Entry 6XL5 (electron microscopy, 2.50 A resolution); this record covers chains C and T of the 10 polymer chains in the assembly.

# Chain C
Molecule: DNA-directed RNA polymerase subunit beta
Organism: Escherichia coli O157:H7
Notes: EC 2.7.7.6
UniProt: B7MIX3 (RPOB_ECO45); residues 1-1342 here = UniProt positions 1-1342
Sequence (1342 residues; numbered 1 to 1342; the number before each row is that of its first residue):
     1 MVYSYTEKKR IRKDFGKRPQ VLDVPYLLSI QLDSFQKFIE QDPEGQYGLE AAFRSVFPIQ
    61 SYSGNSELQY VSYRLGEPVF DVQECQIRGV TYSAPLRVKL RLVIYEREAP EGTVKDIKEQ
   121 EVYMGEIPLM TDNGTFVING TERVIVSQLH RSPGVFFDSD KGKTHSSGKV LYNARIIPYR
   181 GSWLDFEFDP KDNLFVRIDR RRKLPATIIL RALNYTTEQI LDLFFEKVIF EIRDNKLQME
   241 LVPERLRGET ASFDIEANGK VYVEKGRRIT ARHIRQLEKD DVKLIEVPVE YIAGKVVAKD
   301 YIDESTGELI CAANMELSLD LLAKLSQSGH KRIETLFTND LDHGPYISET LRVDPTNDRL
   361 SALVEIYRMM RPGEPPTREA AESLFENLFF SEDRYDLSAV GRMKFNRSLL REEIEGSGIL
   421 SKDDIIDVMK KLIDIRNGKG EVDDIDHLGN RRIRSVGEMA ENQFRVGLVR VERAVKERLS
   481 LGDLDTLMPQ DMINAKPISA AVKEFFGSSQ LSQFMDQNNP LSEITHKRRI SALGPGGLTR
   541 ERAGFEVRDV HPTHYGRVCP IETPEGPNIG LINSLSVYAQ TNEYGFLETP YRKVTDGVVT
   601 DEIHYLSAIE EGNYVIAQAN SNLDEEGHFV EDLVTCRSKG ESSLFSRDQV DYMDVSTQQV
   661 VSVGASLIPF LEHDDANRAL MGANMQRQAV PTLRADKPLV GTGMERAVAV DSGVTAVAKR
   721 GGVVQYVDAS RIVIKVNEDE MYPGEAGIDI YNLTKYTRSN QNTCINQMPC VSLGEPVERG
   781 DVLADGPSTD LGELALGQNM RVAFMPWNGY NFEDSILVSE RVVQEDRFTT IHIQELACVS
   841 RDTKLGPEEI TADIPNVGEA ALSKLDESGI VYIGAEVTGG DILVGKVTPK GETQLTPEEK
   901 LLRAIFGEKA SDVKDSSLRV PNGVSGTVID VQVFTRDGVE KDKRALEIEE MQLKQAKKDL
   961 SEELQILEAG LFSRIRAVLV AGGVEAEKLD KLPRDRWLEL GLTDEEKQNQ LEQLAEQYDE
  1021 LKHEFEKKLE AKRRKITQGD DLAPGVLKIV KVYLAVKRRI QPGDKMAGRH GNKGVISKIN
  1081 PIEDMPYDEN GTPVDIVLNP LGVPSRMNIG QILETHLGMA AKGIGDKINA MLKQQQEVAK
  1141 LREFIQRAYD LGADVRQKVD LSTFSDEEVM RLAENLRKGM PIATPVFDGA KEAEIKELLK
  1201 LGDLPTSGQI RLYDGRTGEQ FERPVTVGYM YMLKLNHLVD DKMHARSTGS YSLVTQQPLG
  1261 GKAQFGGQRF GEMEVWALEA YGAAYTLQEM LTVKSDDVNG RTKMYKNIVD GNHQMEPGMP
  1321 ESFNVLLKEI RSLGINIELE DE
Disordered / not traced: 1-2
Ligand contacts:
  - chapso (1N7), molecule 1: Gln46, Tyr47, Tyr179, Asp396, Ser398, Ala399, Val400, Arg452, Glu458, Glu461, Glu583, Tyr584
  - chapso (1N7), molecule 2: Gln725, Tyr726, Glu962, Gln965, Ile966, Ala969
UniProt features mapped onto this chain:
  - modified residue (N6-acetyllysine): Lys1022, Lys1200

# Chain T
Molecule: synthetic template strand DNA
Sequence (54 nucleotides; numbered 1 to 54; the number before each row is that of its first residue):
     1 CGCCGCGTCA GACTCGTAGG AATCTAAACC CTCCCCTTAG GGGAGGGTCA AGGC

# How chain C and chain T interact
Residue-residue contacts (27):
  Asn139(C) with DA22(T), base contact
  Arg143(C) with DG19(T), salt bridge to the phosphate
  His165(C) with DG5(T), phosphate contact
  Lys203(C) with DC6(T), salt bridge to the phosphate
  Arg470(C) with DT23(T), base contact
  Arg473(C) with DT23(T), hydrogen bond to the base
  Asn494(C) with DC24(T), hydrogen bond to the phosphate
  Lys496(C) with DT23(T), phosphate contact; DC24(T), phosphate contact
  Pro497(C) with DT23(T), sugar contact
  Ala500(C) with DA22(T), sugar contact; DT23(T), sugar contact
  Lys503(C) with DA22(T), hydrogen bond to the base
  Glu504(C) with DA22(T), base contact
  Gly507(C) with DA22(T), base contact
  Ser508(C) with DA21(T), base contact; DA22(T), hydrogen bond to the base
  Phe514(C) with DA18(T), sugar contact; DG19(T), phosphate contact
  Pro567(C) with DC13(T), base contact
  Asn760(C) with DA18(T), phosphate contact
  Asp1241(C) with DG16(T), sugar contact
  Gly1261(C) with DG16(T), phosphate contact
  Lys1262(C) with DG16(T), hydrogen bond to the phosphate; DT17(T), phosphate contact
  Ala1263(C) with DT17(T), phosphate contact
  Arg1269(C) with DC15(T), phosphate contact
Other interface residues (no listed pair), chain C (28 interface residues in all): Arg758, Asn762, Lys1242, Gln1264, Gln1268, Met1273
Other interface residues (no listed pair), chain T (13 interface residues in all): DT14

# Summary
28 residues of chain C face 13 of chain T across their interface; the contacts include 5 hydrogen bonds and 2
salt bridges. Polar contacts include Arg473(C)-DT23(T), Lys503(C)-DA22(T) and Ser508(C)-DA22(T). Chain C binds
chapso.
Here chain C is DNA-directed RNA polymerase subunit beta (Escherichia coli O157:H7) and chain T is synthetic
template strand DNA. Entry 6XL5 (Cryo-EM structure of EcmrR-RNAP-promoter open complex (EcmrR-RPo)) was
determined by electron microscopy, deposited together with 6XL6, 6XL9, 6XLA, 6XLJ, 6XLK, 6XLL, 6XLM and 6XLN.
